PDB entry 9QUB | electron microscopy, 2.70 A resolution | chains D and A of the 6 polymer chains in the assembly

Chain D:
Molecule: Fab-heavy chain
Organism: Mus musculus
Notes: antibody fragment or engineered binder
Amino-acid sequence (256 residues; row label = number of the first residue in the row):
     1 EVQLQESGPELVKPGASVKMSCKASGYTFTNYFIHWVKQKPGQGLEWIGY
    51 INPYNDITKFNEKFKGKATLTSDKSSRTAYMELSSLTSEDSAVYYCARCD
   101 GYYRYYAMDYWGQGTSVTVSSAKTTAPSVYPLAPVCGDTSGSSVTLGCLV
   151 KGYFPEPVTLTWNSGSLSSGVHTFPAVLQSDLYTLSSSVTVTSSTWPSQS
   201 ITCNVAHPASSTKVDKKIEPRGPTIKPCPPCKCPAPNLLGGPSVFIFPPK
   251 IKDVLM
Unresolved in the structure: 135-143, 222-256
Cystine bridges: Cys22-Cys96, Cys148-Cys203

Chain A:
Molecule: Sodium/hydrogen exchanger 9B2
Organism: Homo sapiens
UniProtKB: Q86UD5 (SL9B2_HUMAN); numbering as in UniProt (aligned over 1-537)
Amino-acid sequence (537 residues; row label = number of the first residue in the row):
     1 MGDEDKRITYEDSEPSTGMNYTPSMHQEAQEETVMKLKGIDANEPTEGSI
    51 LLKSSEKKLQETPTEANHVQRLRQMLACPPHGLLDRVITNVTIIVLLWAV
   101 VWSITGSECLPGGNLFGIIILFYCAIIGGKLLGLIKLPTLPPLPSLLGML
   151 LAGFLIRNIPVINDNVQIKHKWSSSLRSIALSIILVRAGLGLDSKALKKL
   201 KGVCVRLSMGPCIVEACTSALLAHYLLGLPWQWGFILGFVLGAVSPAVVV
   251 PSMLLLQGGGYGVEKGVPTLLMAAGSFDDILAITGFNTCLGIAFSTGSTV
   301 FNVLRGVLEVVIGVATGSVLGFFIQYFPSRDQDKLVCKRTFLVLGLSVLA
   351 VFSSVHFGFPGSGGLCTLVMAFLAGMGWTSEKAEVEKIIAVAWDIFQPLL
   401 FGLIGAEVSIASLRPETVGLCVATVGIAVLIRILTTFLMVCFAGFNLKEK
   451 IFISFAWLPKATVQAAIGSVALDTARSHGEKQLEDYGMDVLTVAFLSILI
   501 TAPIGSLLIGLLGPRLLQKVEHQNKDEEVQGETSVQV
Unresolved in the structure: 1-78, 522-537
Small-molecule neighbours:
  - 3-sn-phosphatidic acid (LPP; 2-(hexadecanoyloxy)-1-[(phosphonooxy)methyl]ethyl hexadecanoate), molecule 1: Ile104, Thr105, Glu108, Leu115, Trp172
  - 3-sn-phosphatidic acid (LPP), molecule 2: Phe122, Lys169, Lys171, Trp172, Ser175, Leu176, Ile179, Ile183, Phe396, Leu399
Curated features (UniProtKB/Swiss-Prot):
  - binding site (Na(+)): Val244, Gly275, Asp278, Asp279
  - modified residue: Ser49 (Phosphoserine)
  - mutagenesis: Glu47 (E47A/K: Decreases Na(+) Li(+)/H(+) antiporter activity), Glu56 (E56A/K: Decreases Na(+) Li(+)/H(+) antiporter activity), Lys57 (K57A: Does not affect Na(+) Li(+)/H(+) antiporter activity; when associated with A-58; K57E: Decreases Na(+) Li(+)/H(+) antiporter activity; when associated with K-58), Lys58 (K58A: Does not affect tNa(+) Li(+)/H(+) antiporter activity; when associated with A-57; K58E: Decreases Na(+) Li(+)/H(+) antiporter activity; when associated with K-57), Glu215 (E215R: Abolishes Na(+) Li(+)/H(+) antiporter activity. Shifts the specificity of the transporter from Na(+) to Li(+); when associated with E-432. Decreases plasma membrane localization ...), Gly238 (G238R: Abolishes Na(+) Li(+)/H(+) antiporter activity. Changes subcellular localization. Retained in the ER), Val240 (V240L: Does not affect plasma membrane localization. Change in the substrate specificity with a preference for Li(+) over Na(+)), Pro246 (P246A: Does not affect plasma membrane localization. Less sensitive to phloretin inhibition; P246G: Does not affect plasma membrane localization. Abolishes antiporter activity ...), Asp278 to Asp279 (Loss of ion transport activity; Does not rescue insulin secretion defect induced by knockdown of SLC9B2 in Min6 cells), Asp278 (D278G: Abolishes Na(+) Li(+)/H(+) antiporter activity. Does not affect plasma membrane localization), Lys382 (K382E: Does not affect plasma membrane localization. Decreases the substrate specificity for Li(+)), Ala406 (A406E: Does not affect plasma membrane localization. Decreases Na(+) Li(+)/H(+) antiporter activity), 1 further mutagenesis entry in UniProt
What the authors report for this chain:
  - binding site for 3-sn-phosphatidic acid: Lys169, Lys171, Trp172
  - contacts within the chain: Glu215-Lys460 (salt bridge), Asp278-Arg432 (salt bridge), Glu215-Arg432 (salt bridge)
  - conformationally variable residues (side-chain flip): Arg432
  - mutagenesis - S178A, S178F, L181A, L181F, L181S, L181T, P360A, P360S, P360T: decreased growth

How chain D and chain A interact:
Contacting residue pairs (24; chain D residue first):
  Thr28(D) - Pro160(A)
  Thr30(D) - Asn163(A)
  Phe33(D) - Arg476(A)
  Tyr54(D) - Arg157(A)  hydrogen bond
  Lys59(D) - Arg476(A)
  Lys59(D) - Ser477(A)
  Lys74(D) - Gln167(A)
  Arg77(D) - Asp164(A)  salt bridge
  Asp100(D) - Arg414(A)  salt bridge
  Gly101(D) - Arg476(A)  hydrogen bond (backbone-side chain)
  Gly101(D) - Met488(A)
  Tyr102(D) - Ala411(A)
  Tyr102(D) - Arg414(A)
  Tyr102(D) - Leu472(A)  hydrophobic
  Tyr102(D) - Arg476(A)  hydrogen bond
  Tyr103(D) - Arg414(A)
  Tyr103(D) - Met488(A)
  Arg104(D) - Glu416(A)  salt bridge
  Arg104(D) - Lys481(A)
  Arg104(D) - Asp485(A)  salt bridge
  Arg104(D) - Met488(A)
  Arg104(D) - Asp489(A)  salt bridge
  Tyr106(D) - Lys481(A)
  Tyr106(D) - Glu484(A)  hydrogen bond
Interface residues without a listed pair, chain D (15 interface residues in all): Asn31, Tyr50
Interface residues without a listed pair, chain A (18 interface residues in all): Gly479, Leu491
From the paper, about this interface:
  - epitope / paratope residues, chain D: Tyr54(D), Tyr102(D), Tyr106(D)
  - epitope / paratope residues, chain A: Arg157(A), Arg414(A), Glu416(A), Arg476(A), Glu484(A), Asp485(A), Asp489(A)

In short:
The interface between chain D and chain A involves 15 residues on one side and 18 on the other, with 4
hydrogen bonds and 5 salt bridges. Polar pairs include Arg77(D)-Asp164(A), Asp100(D)-Arg414(A) and
Arg104(D)-Glu416(A). From the paper: a binding site for 3-sn-phosphatidic acid at Lys169(A), Lys171(A) and
Trp172(A); S178A, S178F and L181A of chain A, among others, reduce growth; 9 substitutions were tested in all.
Here chain D is Fab-heavy chain (Mus musculus) and chain A is Sodium/hydrogen exchanger 9B2 (Homo sapiens).
Entry 9QUB (Cryo-EM structure of the human NHA2-Fab complex) was determined by electron microscopy, deposited
together with 9QUW.
